PDB entry 3VF8 | X-ray diffraction, 2.08 A resolution | chain A

# Chain A
Protein: Tyrosine-protein kinase SYK
Organism: Homo sapiens
Notes: EC 2.7.10.2
UniProtKB: P43405 (KSYK_HUMAN); residues 343-635 here = UniProt positions 343-635
Amino-acid sequence (299 residues; row label = number of the first residue in the row):
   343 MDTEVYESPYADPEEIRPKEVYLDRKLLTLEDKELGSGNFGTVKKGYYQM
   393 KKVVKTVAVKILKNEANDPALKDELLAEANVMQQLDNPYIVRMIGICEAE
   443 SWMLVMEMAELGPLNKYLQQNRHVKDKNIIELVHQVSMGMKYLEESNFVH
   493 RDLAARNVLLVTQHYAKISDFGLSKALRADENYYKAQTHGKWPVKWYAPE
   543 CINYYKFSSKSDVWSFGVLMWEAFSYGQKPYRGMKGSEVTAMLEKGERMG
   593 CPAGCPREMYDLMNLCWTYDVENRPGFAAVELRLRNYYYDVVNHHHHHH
Disordered / not traced: 343-362, 393-394, 405-410, 636-641
Sequence notes: expression tag (636-641)
Small-molecule neighbours: 0JE (3-[5-(5-ethoxy-6-fluoro-1H-benzimidazol-2-yl)-1H-pyrazol-4-yl]-1,1-diethylurea): Leu377, Val385, Ala400, Val433, Met448, Glu449, Met450, Ala451, Glu452, Leu453, Gly454, Pro455, Arg498, Asn499, Leu501, Ser511, Asp512
Curated features (UniProtKB/Swiss-Prot):
  - active site: Asp494 (Proton acceptor)
  - binding site (ATP): Leu377 to Val385, Lys402
  - modified residue: Thr345 (Phosphothreonine), Tyr348 (Phosphotyrosine), Ser350 (Phosphoserine), Tyr352 (Phosphotyrosine), Tyr364 (Phosphotyrosine), Ser379 (Phosphoserine), Thr384 (Phosphothreonine), Tyr484 (Phosphotyrosine), Tyr507 (Phosphotyrosine), Tyr525 (Phosphotyrosine), Tyr526 (Phosphotyrosine), Thr530 (Phosphothreonine), Tyr546 (Phosphotyrosine), Ser579 (Phosphoserine), Thr582 (Phosphothreonine), Tyr629 (Phosphotyrosine), Tyr630 (Phosphotyrosine), Tyr631 (Phosphotyrosine)
  - natural variant: Ala353 (A353T: In IMD82), Met450 (M450I: In IMD82), Ser550 (S550F: In IMD82; S550Y: In IMD82)
  - mutagenesis: Tyr630 (Y630F: Loss of interaction with BLNK)

# Summary
Chain A binds compound 0JE. Curated annotation (UniProt) lists active-site residue Asp494, 10 ATP-binding
residues and one mutagenesis site.
Chain A is Tyrosine-protein kinase SYK (Homo sapiens); the structure, Crystal Structure of Spleen Tyrosine
Kinase Syk Catalytic Domain with Pyrazolylbenzimidazole Inhibitor 416, was determined by X-ray diffraction,
deposited together with 3V5J, 3V5L, 3V8T, 3V8W and 3VF9.
